Entry 3CZF (X-ray diffraction, 1.20 A resolution); this record covers chains A and C of the 3 polymer chains in the assembly.

[Chain A]
Name: HLA class I histocompatibility antigen
From: Homo sapiens
Notes: fragment: extracellular domain, residues 25-300
UniProtKB: P03989 (1B27_HUMAN); residues 1-276 here correspond to UniProt positions 25-300 (UniProt number = residue number + 24)
Sequence (276 residues; numbered 1 to 276; the number before each row is that of its first residue):
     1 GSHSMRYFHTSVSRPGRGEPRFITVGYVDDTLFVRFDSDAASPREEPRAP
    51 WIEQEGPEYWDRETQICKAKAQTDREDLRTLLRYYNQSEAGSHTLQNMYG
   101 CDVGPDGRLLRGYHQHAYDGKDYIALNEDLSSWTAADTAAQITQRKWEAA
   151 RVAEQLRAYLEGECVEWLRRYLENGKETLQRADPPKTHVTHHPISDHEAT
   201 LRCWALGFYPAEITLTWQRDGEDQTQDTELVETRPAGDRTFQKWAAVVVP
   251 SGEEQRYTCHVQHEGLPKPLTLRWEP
Disulfides: Cys101-Cys164, Cys203-Cys259
Construct notes: variant His116 (Asp140 in P03989)

[Chain C]
Name: Glucagon receptor peptide
UniProtKB: P47871 (GLR_HUMAN); residues 1-9 here correspond to UniProt positions 412-420 (UniProt number = residue number + 411)
Sequence (9 residues; each row starts with the number of its first residue):
     1 RRRWHRWRL
Reported in the primary citation:
  - contacts within the chain: Arg3-Trp4, His5-Trp7, Arg3-His5 (water-mediated contact), Arg6-Arg8
  - conformationally variable residues (side-chain flip): Trp4, His5, Arg6, Trp7, Arg8

[How chain A and chain C interact]
Residue-residue contacts - 46 pairs, chain A then chain C:
  Tyr7(A) - Arg1(C)  hydrogen bond (side chain-backbone)
  Tyr7(A) - Arg2(C)
  His9(A) - Arg2(C)  hydrogen bond
  Thr24(A) - Arg2(C)  hydrogen bond
  Glu45(A) - Arg2(C)  salt bridge
  Tyr59(A) - Arg1(C)
  Arg62(A) - Arg1(C)
  Arg62(A) - Arg2(C)  hydrogen bond (side chain-backbone)
  Arg62(A) - Trp4(C)
  Glu63(A) - Arg1(C)
  Glu63(A) - Arg2(C)  salt bridge
  Gln65(A) - Trp4(C)
  Ile66(A) - Arg2(C)
  Ile66(A) - Arg3(C)
  Ile66(A) - Trp4(C)  hydrophobic
  Cys67(A) - Arg2(C)
  Ala69(A) - Trp4(C)
  Thr73(A) - Trp7(C)
  Thr73(A) - Arg8(C)  hydrogen bond
  Glu76(A) - Arg8(C)  salt bridge
  Asp77(A) - Arg8(C)
  Asp77(A) - Leu9(C)  hydrogen bond (side chain-backbone)
  Thr80(A) - Leu9(C)
  Leu81(A) - Leu9(C)  hydrophobic
  Tyr84(A) - Leu9(C)  hydrogen bond (side chain-backbone)
  Tyr99(A) - Arg2(C)
  Tyr99(A) - Arg3(C)  hydrogen bond (side chain-backbone)
  His114(A) - His5(C)
  Thr143(A) - Leu9(C)  hydrogen bond (side chain-backbone)
  Lys146(A) - Arg8(C)
  Lys146(A) - Leu9(C)  hydrogen bond (side chain-backbone)
  Trp147(A) - His5(C)
  Trp147(A) - Trp7(C)
  Trp147(A) - Arg8(C)  hydrogen bond (side chain-backbone)
  Trp147(A) - Leu9(C)  hydrophobic
  Ala150(A) - Trp7(C)  hydrophobic
  Val152(A) - Trp7(C)  hydrophobic
  Gln155(A) - Arg3(C)  hydrogen bond (backbone-side chain)
  Gln155(A) - Trp7(C)
  Leu156(A) - Arg3(C)
  Tyr159(A) - Arg1(C)  hydrogen bond (side chain-backbone)
  Tyr159(A) - Arg2(C)
  Tyr159(A) - Arg3(C)
  Glu163(A) - Arg1(C)  salt bridge
  Trp167(A) - Arg1(C)
  Tyr171(A) - Arg1(C)  hydrogen bond (side chain-backbone)
Also at the interface, not in a pair above, chain A (37 interface residues in all): Met5, Val25, Gly26, Val34, Lys70, Leu95, Tyr123
From the paper, about this interface:
  - residue pairs: Arg62(A)-Trp4(C), Arg62(A)-Arg1(C) (pi stacking), Gln65(A)-Trp4(C), Ile66(A)-Trp4(C) (hydrophobic contact), Glu76(A)-Arg8(C), Tyr99(A)-Arg3(C), Trp147(A)-Trp7(C), Trp147(A)-Arg8(C), Val152(A)-Trp7(C), Leu156(A)-Arg3(C), Tyr159(A)-Arg3(C), Trp167(A)-Arg1(C) (pi stacking)
  - interface residues, chain C: Leu9(C)

[Summary]
37 residues of chain A face 8 of chain C across their interface; the contacts include 14 hydrogen bonds and 4
salt bridges. Among the polar pairs are Glu45(A)-Arg2(C), Glu63(A)-Arg2(C) and Glu76(A)-Arg8(C). The paper
describes contacts between Arg62(A) and Trp4(C), Gln65(A) and Trp4(C) and Glu76(A) and Arg8(C) among others;
pi stacking between Arg62(A) and Arg1(C) and Trp167(A) and Arg1(C); a hydrophobic contact between Ile66(A) and
Trp4(C). The paper reports the interface residue Leu9(C); conformational variability at Trp4(C), His5(C) and
Arg6(C) among others.
Here chain A is HLA class I histocompatibility antigen (Homo sapiens) and chain C is Glucagon receptor
peptide. Entry 3CZF (Crystal structure of HLA-B*2709 complexed with the glucagon receptor (GR) peptide
(residues 412-420)) was determined by X-ray diffraction.
